Entry 7MDI (electron microscopy, 4.30 A resolution (low resolution: residue-level contacts below are approximate; hydrogen-bond / salt-bridge calls are withheld)); this record covers chains A and B of the 8 polymer chains in the assembly.

== Chain A (and B) ==
Protein: Ribonucleoside-diphosphate reductase subunit alpha
Source organism: Neisseria gonorrhoeae
Notes: EC 1.17.4.1; chain B of this document is another copy of the same molecule, construct and numbering; everything in this record applies to it too
Reference sequence: Q5F8Z6 (Q5F8Z6_NEIG1); residue numbers follow UniProt; this construct covers 1-759
Amino-acid sequence (773 residues; numbered -13 to 759; the number before each row is that of its first residue; numbers below 1 keep their minus sign (Met-13 is residue -13)):
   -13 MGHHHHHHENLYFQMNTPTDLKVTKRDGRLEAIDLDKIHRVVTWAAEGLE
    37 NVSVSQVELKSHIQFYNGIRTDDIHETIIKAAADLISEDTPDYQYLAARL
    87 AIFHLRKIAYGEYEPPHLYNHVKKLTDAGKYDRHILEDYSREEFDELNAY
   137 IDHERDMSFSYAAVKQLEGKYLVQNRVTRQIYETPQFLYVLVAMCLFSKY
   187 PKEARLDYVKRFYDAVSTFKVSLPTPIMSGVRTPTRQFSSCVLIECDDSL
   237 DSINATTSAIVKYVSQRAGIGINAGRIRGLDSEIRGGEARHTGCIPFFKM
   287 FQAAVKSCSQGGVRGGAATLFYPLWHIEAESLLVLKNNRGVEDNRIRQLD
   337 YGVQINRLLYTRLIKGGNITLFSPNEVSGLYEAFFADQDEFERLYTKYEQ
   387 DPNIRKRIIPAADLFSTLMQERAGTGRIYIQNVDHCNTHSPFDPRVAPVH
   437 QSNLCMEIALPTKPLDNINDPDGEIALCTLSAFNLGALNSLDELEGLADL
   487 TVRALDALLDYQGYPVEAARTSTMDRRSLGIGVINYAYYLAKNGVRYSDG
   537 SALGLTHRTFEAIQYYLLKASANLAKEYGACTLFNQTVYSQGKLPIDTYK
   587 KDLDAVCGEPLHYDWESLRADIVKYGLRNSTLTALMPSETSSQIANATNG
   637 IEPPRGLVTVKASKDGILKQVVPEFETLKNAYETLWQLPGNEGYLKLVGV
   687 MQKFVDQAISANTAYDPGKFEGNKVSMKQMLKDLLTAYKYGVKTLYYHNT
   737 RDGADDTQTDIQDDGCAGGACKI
Not modelled in the structure: -13 to 4, 739-759
Construct notes: initiating methionine (-13); expression tag (-12 to 0)
Ligand contacts:
  - CDP (cytidine-5'-diphosphate): Pro210, Thr211, Pro212, Ser226, Cys227, Ala254, Gly255, Arg300, Gly301, Asn439, Leu440, Cys441, Glu443, Leu466, Pro623, Ser624, Glu625, Thr626, Ser627
  - 2'-deoxyadenosine 5'-triphosphate (DTP), molecule 1: Val9, Lys11, Arg12, Glu17, Ala18, Asp20, Asp22, Lys23, Ile24, Thr57, His61, Phe89
  - 2'-deoxyadenosine 5'-triphosphate (DTP), molecule 2: Asp234, Ser235, Leu236, Ile263, Arg264, Glu269, Arg271, Glu274, Ala275, Phe283
  - 2'-deoxyadenosine 5'-triphosphate (DTP), molecule 3: Ser251, Cys294, Ser295

== Interface between chain A and chain B ==
Contacting residue pairs - 6 pairs, chain A then chain B:
  Val163(A) - Gly273(B)
  Thr221(A) - Arg271(B)
  Arg271(A) - Thr221(B)
  Gly273(A) - Val163(B)
  His277(A) - Cys294(B)
  Asn455(A) - Asn455(B)
Other interface residues (no listed pair), chain A (22 interface residues in all): Asn161, Arg162, Leu236, Asn240, Thr243, Ser244, Ser251, Gln252, Asp267, Gly272, Lys285, Met286, Ala289, Ala290, Cys294, Asn453
Other interface residues (no listed pair), chain B (23 interface residues in all): Asn161, Arg162, Leu236, Asn240, Thr243, Ser244, Ser251, Gln252, Asp267, Ser268, Gly272, His277, Lys285, Met286, Ala289, Ala290, Asn453

== In short ==
Chain A and chain B form an interface of 22 and 23 residues respectively. Ligands of chain A: CDP and 3 copies
of 2'-deoxyadenosine 5'-triphosphate.
Both chains are Ribonucleoside-diphosphate reductase subunit alpha (Neisseria gonorrhoeae). Entry 7MDI
(Structure of the Neisseria gonorrhoeae ribonucleotide reductase in the inactive state) was determined by
electron microscopy.
